PDB entry 5DS4 | X-ray diffraction, 3.20 A resolution | chains A and B of the 8 polymer chains in the assembly

Chain A (and B):
Name: CRISPR-associated endonuclease Cas1
Organism: Escherichia coli (strain K12)
Notes: EC 3.1.-.-; chain B of this document is another copy of the same molecule, construct and numbering; everything in this record applies to it too
UniProt: Q46896 (CAS1_ECOLI); residues 1-305 here = UniProt positions 1-305
Chain sequence (306 residues; numbered 0 to 305; the number before each row is that of its first residue; numbering starts at 0):
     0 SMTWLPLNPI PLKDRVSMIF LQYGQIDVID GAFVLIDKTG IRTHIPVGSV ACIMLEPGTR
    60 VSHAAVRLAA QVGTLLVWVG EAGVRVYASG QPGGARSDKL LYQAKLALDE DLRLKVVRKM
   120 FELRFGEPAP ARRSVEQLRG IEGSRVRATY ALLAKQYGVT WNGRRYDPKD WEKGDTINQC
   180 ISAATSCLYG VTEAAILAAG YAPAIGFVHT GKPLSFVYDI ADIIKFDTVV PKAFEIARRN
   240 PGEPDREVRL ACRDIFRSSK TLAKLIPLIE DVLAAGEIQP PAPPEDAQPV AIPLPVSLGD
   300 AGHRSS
Disordered / not traced: 0-14, 164-174, 282-305 (chain B: 0-3, 167-174, 280-305)
Construct notes: expression tag (0)
Curated features (UniProtKB/Swiss-Prot):
  - binding site (Mg(2+)): Glu141, His208, Asp221
  - mutagenesis: Tyr22 (Y22A: Slightly decreased spacer acquisition in vivo; Y22F: Nearly wild-type spacer acquisition in vivo), Arg41 (R41E: Dramatically decreased spacer acquisition in vivo), Arg59 (R59A: Loss of spacer acquisition in vivo, decreased protospacer binding; R59D: Dramatically decreased spacer acquisition in vitro, 250-fold decreased affinity for protospacer DNA), Arg66 (R66D: Dramatically decreased spacer acquisition in vitro, 250-fold decreased affinity for protospacer DNA; R66E: Dramatically decreased spacer acquisition in vivo), Arg84 (R84A: Decreased spacer acquisition in vivo; R84E: Dramatically decreased spacer acquisition in vivo), Glu141 (E141A: No cleavage of any substrates, no restoration of UV or mitomycin C (MMC) resistance. Loss of spacer acquisition in vivo), Tyr149 (Y149A: No effect on in vitro protospacer integration), Tyr165 (Y165A: No effect on in vitro protospacer integration. Alone significantly decreased protospacer acquisition in vivo ...), Trp170 (W170A: Alone significantly decreased protospacer acquisition in vivo. Decreased protospacer binding; in association with A-170), Thr184 (T184A: No cleavage of any substrates), Tyr188 (Y188A: Partial inhibition of cleavage. No effect on in vitro protospacer integration. Significantly decreased protospacer acquisition in vivo), His208 (H208A: No cleavage of any substrates, no restoration of UV or MMC resistance. Loss of spacer acquisition in vivo), 13 further mutagenesis entries in UniProt
What the authors report for this chain:
  - binding site for the 28-nt DNA strand: Tyr22, Arg41, Arg66, Arg84, Tyr217, Arg245, Arg248
  - catalytic residues: Glu141, His208, Asp221
  - mutagenesis - R59D, R66D: decreased binding to 5 nt overhang protospacer
  - mutagenesis - R59D, R66D: decreased catalytic activity on protospacer substrates
  - mutagenesis - Y22A: decreased catalytic activity on splayed ends

How chain A and chain B interact:
Contacting residue pairs (76; chain A residue first):
  Gln24(A) - Arg59(B)  hydrogen bond
  Leu54(A) - His62(B)  hydrogen bond (backbone-side chain)
  Glu55(A) - His62(B)
  Pro56(A) - His62(B)
  Thr58(A) - Ser61(B)
  Thr58(A) - His62(B)  hydrogen bond (backbone-backbone)
  Arg59(A) - Gln24(B)  hydrogen bond
  Arg59(A) - Asp26(B)
  Arg59(A) - Arg59(B)
  Arg59(A) - Val60(B)
  Arg59(A) - Ser61(B)
  Val60(A) - Arg59(B)
  Val60(A) - Val60(B)  hydrogen bond (backbone-backbone)
  Ser61(A) - Thr58(B)
  Ser61(A) - Arg59(B)
  His62(A) - Leu54(B)  hydrogen bond (side chain-backbone)
  His62(A) - Glu55(B)
  His62(A) - Pro56(B)
  His62(A) - Gly57(B)
  His62(A) - Thr58(B)  hydrogen bond (backbone-backbone)
  His62(A) - Trp77(B)
  His62(A) - Val78(B)  hydrogen bond (side chain-backbone)
  Val65(A) - Trp77(B)
  Val65(A) - Tyr86(B)  hydrophobic
  Arg66(A) - Val85(B)
  Ala69(A) - Val85(B)  hydrophobic
  Ala69(A) - Tyr86(B)  hydrophobic
  Thr73(A) - Tyr86(B)
  Leu74(A) - Tyr86(B)
  Leu75(A) - Tyr86(B)  hydrogen bond (backbone-side chain)
  Trp77(A) - His62(B)
  Trp77(A) - Val65(B)
  Trp77(A) - Ser88(B)
  Val78(A) - His62(B)  hydrogen bond (backbone-side chain)
  Val85(A) - Pro91(B)  hydrophobic
  Tyr86(A) - His62(B)
  Tyr86(A) - Arg66(B)
  Tyr86(A) - Ala69(B)
  Tyr86(A) - Pro91(B)
  Ala87(A) - Val65(B)  hydrophobic
  Ala87(A) - Gly89(B)
  Ala87(A) - Pro91(B)
  Ser88(A) - Ser88(B)
  Ser88(A) - Gly89(B)  hydrogen bond (backbone-backbone)
  Ser88(A) - Pro91(B)
  Gly89(A) - Tyr86(B)
  Gly89(A) - Ala87(B)
  Gln90(A) - Arg84(B)  hydrogen bond
  Gln90(A) - Tyr86(B)
  Gln90(A) - Ala87(B)  hydrogen bond (backbone-backbone)
  Gln90(A) - Pro212(B)
  Pro91(A) - Ala87(B)
  Pro91(A) - Gly89(B)
  Pro91(A) - Gln90(B)
  Pro91(A) - Leu196(B)  hydrophobic
  Pro91(A) - Pro202(B)
  Gly92(A) - Leu196(B)
  Gly92(A) - Ala201(B)
  Gly92(A) - Pro202(B)
  Ala94(A) - Pro212(B)
  Ser96(A) - Ala203(B)
  Leu99(A) - Ala201(B)  hydrophobic
  Leu99(A) - Ile204(B)  hydrophobic
  Leu100(A) - Leu107(B)  hydrophobic
  Leu100(A) - Ile204(B)  hydrophobic
  Ala103(A) - Ala103(B)  hydrophobic
  Lys104(A) - Leu107(B)
  Leu107(A) - Lys104(B)
  Glu192(A) - Pro91(B)
  Glu192(A) - Gly92(B)
  Leu196(A) - Pro91(B)  hydrophobic
  Ala201(A) - Leu99(B)  hydrophobic
  Ala203(A) - Ser96(B)
  Ile204(A) - Leu99(B)  hydrophobic
  Ile204(A) - Leu100(B)  hydrophobic
  Gly210(A) - Ser96(B)
Interface residues without a listed pair, chain A (45 interface residues in all): Gly57, Gly93, Ala106, Pro202, Lys211, Pro212, Leu213
Interface residues without a listed pair, chain B (42 interface residues in all): Leu74, Gly93, Ala94, Ala106, Gly210

Overview:
Chain A and chain B form an interface of 45 and 42 residues respectively, with 13 hydrogen bonds. Among the
polar pairs are Gln24(A)-Arg59(B), Leu54(A)-His62(B) and His62(A)-Val78(B). From the paper: catalytic residues
Glu141(A), His208(A) and Asp221(A); R59D and R66D of chain A reduce binding to 5 nt overhang protospacer.
Both chains are CRISPR-associated endonuclease Cas1 (Escherichia coli (strain K12)). Entry 5DS4 (Crystal
structure the Escherichia coli Cas1-Cas2 complex bound to protospacer DNA) was determined by X-ray
diffraction, deposited together with 5DS5 and 5DS6.
